Entry 6FVY (electron microscopy, 6.10 A resolution (low resolution: residue-level contacts below are approximate; hydrogen-bond / salt-bridge calls are withheld)); this record covers chains H and M of the 47 polymer chains in the assembly.

Chain H:
Name: 26S proteasome regulatory subunit 7 homolog
From: Saccharomyces cerevisiae (strain ATCC 204508 / S288c)
UniProt: P33299 (PRS7_YEAST); residue numbers follow UniProt; this construct covers 42-467
Chain sequence (426 residues; row label = number of the first residue in the row):
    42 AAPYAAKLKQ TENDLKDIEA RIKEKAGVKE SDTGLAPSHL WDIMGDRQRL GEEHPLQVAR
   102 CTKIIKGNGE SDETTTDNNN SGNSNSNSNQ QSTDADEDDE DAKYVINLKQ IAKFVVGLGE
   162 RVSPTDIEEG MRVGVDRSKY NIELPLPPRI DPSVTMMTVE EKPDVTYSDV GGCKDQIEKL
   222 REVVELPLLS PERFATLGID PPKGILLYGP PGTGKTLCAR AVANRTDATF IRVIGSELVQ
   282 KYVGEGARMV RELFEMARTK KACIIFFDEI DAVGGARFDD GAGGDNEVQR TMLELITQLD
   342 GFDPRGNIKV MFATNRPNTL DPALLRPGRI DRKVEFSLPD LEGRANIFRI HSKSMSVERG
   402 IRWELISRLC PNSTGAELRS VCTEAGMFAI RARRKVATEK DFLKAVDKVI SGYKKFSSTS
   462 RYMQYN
UniProt features mapped onto this chain:
  - binding site (ATP): Gly250 to Thr257
  - modified residue (Phosphoserine): Ser164, Ser231
Ion coordination: Mg2+: Thr257 (together with ATP)
Ligand contacts: ATP (adenosine-5'-triphosphate): Asp210, Val211, Gly212, Pro251, Pro252, Gly253, Thr254, Gly255, Lys256, Thr257, Leu258, Glu310, Asn356, Ile388, Ile391, His392, Gly416, Ala417, Arg420

Chain M:
Name: 26S proteasome regulatory subunit 6A
From: Saccharomyces cerevisiae (strain ATCC 204508 / S288c)
UniProt: P33297 (PRS6A_YEAST); residue numbers follow UniProt; this construct covers 14-434
Chain sequence (421 residues; numbered 14 to 434; the number before each row is that of its first residue):
    14 GDDELDQEIL NLSTQELQTR AKLLDNEIRI FRSELQRLSH ENNVMLEKIK DNKEKIKNNR
    74 QLPYLVANVV EVMDMNEIED KENSESTTQG GNVNLDNTAV GKAAVVKTSS RQTVFLPMVG
   134 LVDPDKLKPN DLVGVNKDSY LILDTLPSEF DSRVKAMEVD EKPTETYSDV GGLDKQIEEL
   194 VEAIVLPMKR ADKFKDMGIR APKGALMYGP PGTGKTLLAR ACAAQTNATF LKLAAPQLVQ
   254 MYIGEGAKLV RDAFALAKEK APTIIFIDEL DAIGTKRFDS EKSGDREVQR TMLELLNQLD
   314 GFSSDDRVKV LAATNRVDVL DPALLRSGRL DRKIEFPLPS EDSRAQILQI HSRKMTTDDD
   374 INWQELARST DEFNGAQLKA VTVEAGMIAL RNGQSSVKHE DFVEGISEVQ ARKSKSVSFY
   434 A
UniProt features mapped onto this chain:
  - binding site (ATP): Gly222 to Thr229
  - modified residue: Tyr180 (Phosphotyrosine)
Ion coordination: Mg2+: Thr229 (together with ADP)
Ligand contacts: ADP (adenosine-5'-diphosphate): Val183, Gly184, Leu186, Pro223, Pro224, Gly225, Thr226, Gly227, Lys228, Thr229, Leu230, Phe279, Ile360, His364, Gly388, Ala389, Lys392

How chain H and chain M interact:
Residue-residue contacts - 94 pairs, chain H then chain M:
  Thr103(H) - Glu162(M)
  Lys104(H) - Leu145(M)
  Lys104(H) - Leu159(M)
  Lys104(H) - Pro160(M)
  Lys104(H) - Glu162(M)
  Ile106(H) - Pro160(M)
  Glu111(H) - Tyr77(M)
  Glu111(H) - Thr158(M)
  Glu111(H) - Leu159(M)
  Glu111(H) - Pro160(M)
  Ser112(H) - Lys139(M)
  Ser112(H) - Thr158(M)
  Asp113(H) - Arg73(M)
  Asp113(H) - Tyr77(M)
  Asp113(H) - Asp157(M)
  Glu114(H) - Lys66(M)
  Glu114(H) - Arg73(M)
  Thr115(H) - Arg73(M)
  Thr115(H) - Leu134(M)
  Thr115(H) - Val135(M)
  Thr115(H) - Thr158(M)
  Thr116(H) - Leu134(M)
  Asp118(H) - Lys139(M)
  Asn119(H) - Lys139(M)
  Asn120(H) - Lys139(M)
  Asn121(H) - Thr158(M)
  Asn121(H) - Leu159(M)
  Asn121(H) - Pro160(M)
  Asp135(H) - Lys66(M)
  Asp137(H) - Lys70(M)
  Asp139(H) - Lys70(M)
  Glu141(H) - Leu75(M)
  Lys144(H) - Leu75(M)
  Lys144(H) - Tyr77(M)
  Val146(H) - Val79(M)
  Gln151(H) - Arg124(M)
  Ile152(H) - Ser122(M)
  Ile152(H) - Arg124(M)
  Ala153(H) - Ser122(M)
  Ala153(H) - Arg124(M)
  Lys154(H) - Leu78(M)
  Lys154(H) - Val79(M)
  Lys154(H) - Ser122(M)
  Lys154(H) - Glu162(M)
  Phe155(H) - Tyr77(M)
  Phe155(H) - Leu78(M)
  Val156(H) - Leu75(M)
  Val156(H) - Pro76(M)
  Val156(H) - Tyr77(M)
  Val156(H) - Val79(M)
  Gly158(H) - Leu75(M)
  Ser179(H) - Lys150(M)
  Lys180(H) - Lys150(M)
  Tyr181(H) - Pro76(M)
  Tyr181(H) - Lys150(M)
  Lys220(H) - Arg404(M)
  Lys220(H) - Glu421(M)
  Glu223(H) - Met400(M)
  Glu223(H) - Arg404(M)
  Arg234(H) - Leu403(M)
  Phe235(H) - Leu403(M)
  Leu238(H) - Met368(M)
  Leu238(H) - Thr369(M)
  Leu238(H) - Gly399(M)
  Leu238(H) - Leu403(M)
  Leu238(H) - Ser408(M)
  Gly239(H) - Lys367(M)
  Ile240(H) - Val396(M)
  Ile240(H) - Gly399(M)
  Ile240(H) - Leu403(M)
  Asp241(H) - Lys367(M)
  Arg318(H) - Pro249(M)
  Arg318(H) - Val252(M)
  Asp320(H) - Val252(M)
  Asp320(H) - Gln253(M)
  Asp320(H) - Met254(M)
  Asp320(H) - Glu294(M)
  Gly325(H) - Met254(M)
  Asn327(H) - Arg166(M)
  Asn327(H) - Gln253(M)
  Asn327(H) - Met254(M)
  Asn327(H) - Tyr255(M)
  Glu328(H) - Tyr255(M)
  Gln330(H) - Arg166(M)
  Gln330(H) - Pro249(M)
  Gln330(H) - Gln250(M)
  Gln330(H) - Val252(M)
  Arg331(H) - Asp164(M)
  Arg331(H) - Arg166(M)
  Arg331(H) - Glu258(M)
  Leu334(H) - Arg166(M)
  Leu334(H) - Gln250(M)
  Arg367(H) - Ala389(M)
  Arg373(H) - Met400(M)
Also at the interface, not in a pair above, chain H (56 interface residues in all): Ser122, Ala136, Val157, Glu219, Pro243, Val284, Asp321, Gly322, Asp372
Also at the interface, not in a pair above, chain M (49 interface residues in all): Lys141, Asp144, Asp151, Ser161, Ser165, Glu397, Ser409, Val410

In short:
Chain H and chain M form an interface of 56 and 49 residues respectively. Ligands of chain H: ATP. Ligands of
chain M: ADP. From UniProt: 8 ATP-binding residues on chain H; 8 ATP-binding residues on chain M.
Here chain H is 26S proteasome regulatory subunit 7 homolog and chain M is 26S proteasome regulatory subunit
6A, both from Saccharomyces cerevisiae (strain ATCC 204508 / S288c). Entry 6FVY (26S proteasome, s6 state) was
determined by electron microscopy (same publication as 6FVW, 6FVT, 6FVU, 6FVV and 6FVX).
